PDB entry 2FGR | X-ray diffraction, 1.50 A resolution | chains A and B

Chain A:
Name: Outer membrane porin protein 32
Organism: Delftia acidovorans
Notes: engineered mutation(s): Q1E
UniProtKB: P24305 (OMP32_COMAC); residues 1-332 here correspond to UniProt positions 20-351 (UniProt number = residue number + 19)
Chain sequence (332 residues; row label = number of the first residue in the row):
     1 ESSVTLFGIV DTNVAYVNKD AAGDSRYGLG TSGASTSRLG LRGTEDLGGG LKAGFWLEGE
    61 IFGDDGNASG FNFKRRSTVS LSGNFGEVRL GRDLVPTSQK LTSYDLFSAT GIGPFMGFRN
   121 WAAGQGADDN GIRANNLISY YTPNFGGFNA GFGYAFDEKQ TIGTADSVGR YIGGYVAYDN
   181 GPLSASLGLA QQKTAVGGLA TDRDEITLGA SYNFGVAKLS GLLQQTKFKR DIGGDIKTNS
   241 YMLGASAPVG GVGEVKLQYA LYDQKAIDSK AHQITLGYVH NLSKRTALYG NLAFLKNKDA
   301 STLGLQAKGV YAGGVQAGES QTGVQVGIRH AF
Metal / ion sites: Ca2+ site 1: L29, D64, N136, E158, G309; Ca2+ site 2 near F71 (its only coordinating residue here); Ca2+ site 3: R76, T78, S80
What the authors report for this chain:
  - binding site for sulfate ion: R38

Chain B:
Name: PAP
Chain sequence (8 residues; each row starts with the number of its first residue):
   401 DNWQNGTS

Interface between chain A and chain B:
Contacting residue pairs (20):
  S3(A) with D401(B); Q404(B)
  V4(A) with D401(B); N402(B); W403(B); Q404(B), hydrogen bond (backbone-backbone)
  T5(A) with W403(B); Q404(B); N405(B); G406(B)
  L6(A) with W403(B); Q404(B), hydrogen bond (backbone-backbone); N405(B); G406(B)
  F7(A) with G406(B)
  L41(A) with W403(B), hydrophobic
  R42(A) with G406(B)
  R285(A) with T407(B)
  F332(A) with N405(B), hydrogen bond (backbone-side chain); G406(B), hydrogen bond (backbone-backbone)
Interface residues without a listed pair, chain A (11 interface residues in all): S2, F55
From the paper, about this interface:
  - interface residues, chain A: S3(A)

Overview:
11 residues of chain A face 7 of chain B across their interface, with 4 hydrogen bonds. Among the polar pairs
are F332(A)-N405(B), F332(A)-G406(B) and V4(A)-Q404(B). L29(A), D64(A), N136(A), E158(A) and G309(A) form the
Ca2+ site 1. From the paper: a binding site for sulfate ion at R38(A); the interface residue S3(A).
Here chain A is Outer membrane porin protein 32 (Delftia acidovorans) and chain B is PAP. Entry 2FGR (High
resolution Xray structure of Omp32) was determined by X-ray diffraction, deposited together with 2FGQ.
